Entry 2GA4 (X-ray diffraction, 1.80 A resolution); this record covers chains A and B of the 6 polymer chains in the assembly.

== Chain A ==
Protein: Shiga-like toxin II subunit A
From: Enterobacteria phage 933W
Notes: EC 3.2.2.22
UniProtKB: P09385 (SLTA_BP933); residues 1-297 here correspond to UniProt positions 23-319 (UniProt number = residue number + 22)
Amino-acid sequence (297 residues; row label = number of the first residue in the row):
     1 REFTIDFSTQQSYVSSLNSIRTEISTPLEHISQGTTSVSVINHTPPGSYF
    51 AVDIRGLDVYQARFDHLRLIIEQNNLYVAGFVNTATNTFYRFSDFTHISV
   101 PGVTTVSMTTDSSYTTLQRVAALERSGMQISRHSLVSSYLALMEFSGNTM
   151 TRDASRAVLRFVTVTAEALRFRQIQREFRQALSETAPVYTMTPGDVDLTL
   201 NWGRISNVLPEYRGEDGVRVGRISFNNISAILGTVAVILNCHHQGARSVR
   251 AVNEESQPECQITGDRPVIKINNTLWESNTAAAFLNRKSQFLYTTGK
Not modelled in the structure: 243-256
Disulfides: Cys241-Cys260
Ion coordination: Na+ site 1: Ser15, Ser19; Na+ site 2: Thr22, Ser25; Na+ site 3: Arg266, Asn279 (together with formate)
Residues lining bound ligands: adenine (ADE): Leu76, Tyr77, Val78, Phe92, Ser112, Ser113, Tyr114, Val162, Ala166, Glu167, Arg170
UniProt features mapped onto this chain:
  - active site: Glu167
  - site: Arg250, Ala251 (Cleavage)
What the authors report for this chain:
  - binding site for adenine: Tyr77
  - conformationally variable residues (order/disorder transition, side-chain flip): Tyr77, Gln257 to Pro258

== Chain B ==
Protein: Shiga-like toxin II subunit B
From: Enterobacteria phage 933W
UniProtKB: P09386 (SLTB_BP933); residues 1-70 here correspond to UniProt positions 20-89 (UniProt number = residue number + 19)
Amino-acid sequence (70 residues; row label = number of the first residue in the row):
     1 ADCAKGKIEFSKYNEDDTFTVKVDGKEYWTSRWNLQPLLQSAQLTGMTVT
    51 IKSSTCESGSGFAEVQFNND
Disulfides: Cys3-Cys56
Ion coordination: Na+: Ser53, Thr55, Ser60, Gly61

== Interface between chain A and chain B ==
Contacting residue pairs - 14 pairs, chain A then chain B:
  Arg266(A) - Thr45(B)
  Ile269(A) - Thr45(B)
  Ile271(A) - Leu44(B)
  Leu285(A) - Ser41(B)
  Leu285(A) - Leu44(B)  hydrophobic
  Leu285(A) - Thr45(B)
  Arg287(A) - Pro37(B)
  Lys288(A) - Asn34(B)
  Lys288(A) - Pro37(B)
  Ser289(A) - Trp33(B)
  Ser289(A) - Asn34(B)  hydrogen bond (backbone-side chain)
  Ser289(A) - Pro37(B)
  Phe291(A) - Trp33(B)  hydrophobic
  Leu292(A) - Asn34(B)
Interface residues without a listed pair, chain B (7 interface residues in all): Asn69

== In short ==
The interface between chain A and chain B involves 9 residues on one side and 7 on the other; the contacts
include 1 hydrogen bond. The hydrogen-bonded pair is Ser289(A)-Asn34(B). Chain A binds adenine. The paper
reports a binding site for adenine at Tyr77(A); conformational variability at Tyr77(A) and Gln257(A).
Here chain A is Shiga-like toxin II subunit A and chain B is Shiga-like toxin II subunit B, both from
Enterobacteria phage 933W. Entry 2GA4 (Stx2 with adenine) was determined by X-ray diffraction.
